9GH5 - chains C and F of the 6 polymer chains in the assembly; structure by electron microscopy, 2.70 A resolution.

# Chain C
Molecule: Cell surface protein
Source organism: Fusobacterium nucleatum
UniProt: Q8RIS0 (Q8RIS0_FUSNN); residues 24-479 here = UniProt positions 24-479
Sequence (489 residues; each row starts with the number of its first residue):
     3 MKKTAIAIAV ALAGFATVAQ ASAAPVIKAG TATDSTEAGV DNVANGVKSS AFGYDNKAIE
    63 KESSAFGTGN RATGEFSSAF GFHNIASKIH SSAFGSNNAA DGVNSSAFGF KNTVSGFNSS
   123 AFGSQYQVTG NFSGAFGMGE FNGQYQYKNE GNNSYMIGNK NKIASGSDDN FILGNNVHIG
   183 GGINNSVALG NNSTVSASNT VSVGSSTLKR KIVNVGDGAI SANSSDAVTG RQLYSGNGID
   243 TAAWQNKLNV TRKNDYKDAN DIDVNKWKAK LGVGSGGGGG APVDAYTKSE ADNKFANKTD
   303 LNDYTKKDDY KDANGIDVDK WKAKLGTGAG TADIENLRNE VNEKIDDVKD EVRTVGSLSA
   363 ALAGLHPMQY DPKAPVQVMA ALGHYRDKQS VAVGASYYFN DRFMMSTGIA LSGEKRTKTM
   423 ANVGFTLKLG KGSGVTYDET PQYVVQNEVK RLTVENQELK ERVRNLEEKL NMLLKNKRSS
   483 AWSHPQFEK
Not modelled in the structure: 3-25, 275-491
Sequence notes: initiating methionine (3); expression tag (4-23, 480-491)

# Chain F
Molecule: Carcinoembryonic antigen-related cell adhesion molecule 1
Source organism: Homo sapiens
UniProt: P13688 (CEAM1_HUMAN); residues 35-428 here = UniProt positions 35-428
Sequence (400 residues; numbered 35 to 434; the number before each row is that of its first residue):
    35 QLTTESMPFN VAEGKEVLLL VHNLPQQLFG YSWYKGERVD GNRQIVGYAI GTQQATPGPA
    95 NSGRETIYPN ASLLIQNVTQ NDTGFYTLQV IKSDLVNEEA TGQFHVYPEL PKPSISSNNS
   155 NPVEDKDAVA FTCEPETQDT TYLWWINNQS LPVSPRLQLS NGNRTLTLLS VTRNDTGPYE
   215 CEIQNPVSAN RSDPVTLNVT YGPDTPTISP SDTYYRPGAN LSLSCYAASN PPAQYSWLIN
   275 GTFQQSTQEL FIPNITVNNS GSYTCHANNS VTGCNRTTVK TIIVTELSPV VAKPQIKASK
   335 TTVTGDKDSV NLTCSTNDTG ISIRWFFKNQ SLPSSERMKL SQGNTTLSIN PVKREDAGTY
   395 WCEVFNPISK NQSDPIMLNV NYNALPQENG LSPGHHHHHH
Not modelled in the structure: 235-434
Sequence notes: expression tag (429-434)
Disulfide bonds: C167-C215
Covalently attached groups: N-acetylglucosamine (NAG) linked to N104, N111, N152, N182, N197, N224
Swiss-Prot annotation at these positions:
  - modified residue: Q35 (Pyrrolidone carboxylic acid)
  - glycosylation (N-linked (GlcNAc...) asparagine): N104, N111, N115, N152, N182, N197, N208, N224, N232, N254, N274, N288, N292, N302, N309, N345, N351, N363, N378, N405
  - mutagenesis: N76 (N76A: Impairs interaction with HAVCR2), R77 to Q78 (Doesn't affect cell surface expression. Impairs phosphorylation), G81 (G81A: Impairs interaction with HAVCR2)
What the authors report for this chain:
  - specificity-determining residues: F63, Q78 (proposed by the authors, not directly observed)

# How chain C and chain F interact
Pairs across the interface - 29 pairs, chain C then chain F:
  F84(C) with D128(F)
  N99(C) with D128(F); L129(F)
  F112(C) with L129(F), hydrophobic
  K113(C) with L129(F)
  Q127(C) with F63(F)
  E142(C) with A83(F); T86(F); Q88(F); T90(F)
  F143(C) with F63(F); I125(F), hydrophobic
  N144(C) with Y65(F); S66(F); Q78(F), hydrogen bond; G81(F); Y82(F); T90(F), hydrogen bond; I125(F)
  G145(C) with S66(F), hydrogen bond (backbone-side chain); Y68(F); Q123(F); I125(F)
  Q146(C) with Y68(F), hydrogen bond; G75(F); Q78(F)
  Q148(C) with Q78(F), hydrogen bond; T90(F); P91(F)
Other interface residues (no listed pair), chain C (14 interface residues in all): H85, M140, K162
Other interface residues (no listed pair), chain F (21 interface residues in all): G64, V73, D74, V130
The authors on this interface:
  - hot spots on chain C (mutagenesis) - H92A: abolished binding to Carcinoembryonic antigen-related cell adhesion molecule 1 (chain F)
  - interface residues, chain F: T86(F)

# In short
The interface between chain C and chain F involves 14 residues on one side and 21 on the other; the contacts
include 5 hydrogen bonds. Among the polar pairs are N144(C)-Q78(F), N144(C)-T90(F) and G145(C)-S66(F). The
paper reports that H92A of chain C abolishes binding to Carcinoembryonic antigen-related cell adhesion
molecule 1 (chain F); the interface residue T86(F).
Chain C is Cell surface protein (Fusobacterium nucleatum) and chain F is Carcinoembryonic antigen-related cell
adhesion molecule 1 (Homo sapiens); the structure, Complex of Fusobacterium nucleatum CbpF with human CEACAM1,
was determined by electron microscopy together with 9GH4 and 9GH6 from the same study.
